3C1J - chain A; structure by X-ray diffraction, 2.00 A resolution.

[Chain A]
Protein: Ammonia channel
From: Escherichia coli
UniProtKB: P69681 (AMTB_ECOLI); residues 1-406 here correspond to UniProt positions 23-428 (UniProt number = residue number + 22)
Amino-acid sequence (424 residues; numbered 1 to 424; the number before each row is that of its first residue):
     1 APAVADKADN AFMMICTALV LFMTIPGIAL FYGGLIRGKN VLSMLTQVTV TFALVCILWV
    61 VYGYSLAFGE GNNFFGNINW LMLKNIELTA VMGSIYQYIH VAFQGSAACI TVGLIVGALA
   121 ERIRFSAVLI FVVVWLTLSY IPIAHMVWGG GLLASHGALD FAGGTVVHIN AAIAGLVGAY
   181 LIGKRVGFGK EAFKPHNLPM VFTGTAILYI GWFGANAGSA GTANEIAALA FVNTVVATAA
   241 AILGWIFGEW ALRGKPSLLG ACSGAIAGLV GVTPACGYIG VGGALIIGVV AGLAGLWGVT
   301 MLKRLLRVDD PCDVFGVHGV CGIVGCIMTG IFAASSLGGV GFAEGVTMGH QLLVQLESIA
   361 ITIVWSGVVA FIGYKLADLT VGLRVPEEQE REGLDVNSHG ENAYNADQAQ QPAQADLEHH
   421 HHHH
Disordered / not traced: 1-2, 183-194, 302-309, 387-424
Differences from the reference sequence: engineered mutation Ala107 (Phe129 in P69681), Ala215 (Phe237 in P69681); expression tag (407-424)
Curated features (UniProtKB/Swiss-Prot):
  - binding site (NH4(+)): Ser219
  - site: Asp160 (Important for the deprotonation of the ammonium cation), His168 (Twin-His motif. Important for optimum substrate conductance), His318 (Twin-His motif. Important for optimum substrate conductance)
Reported in the primary citation:
  - binding site for imidazole: Ala162, His168

[Summary]
Curated annotation (UniProt) lists NH4+-binding residue Ser219. From the paper: a binding site for imidazole
at Ala162 and His168.
Chain A is Ammonia channel (Escherichia coli); the structure, Substrate binding, deprotonation and selectivity
at the periplasmic entrance of the E. coli ammonia channel AmtB, was determined by X-ray diffraction together
with 3C1G, 3C1H and 3C1I from the same study.
